7V2N - chains A and Q of the 22 polymer chains in the assembly; structure by electron microscopy, 3.60 A resolution.

== Chain A ==
Molecule: 16s ribosomal RNA
From: Thermus thermophilus HB8
Sequence (1522 nucleotides; row label = number of the first residue in the row):
     1 UUUGUUGGAGAGUUUGAUCCUGGCUCAGGGUGAACGCUGGCGGCGUGCCU
    51 AAGACAUGCAAGUCGUGCGGGCCGCGGGGUUUUACUCCGUGGUCAGCGGC
   101 GGACGGGUGAGUAACGCGUGGGUGACCUACCCGGAAGAGGGGGACAACCC
   151 GGGGAAACUCGGGCUAAUCCCCCAUGUGGACCCGCCCCUUGGGGUGUGUC
   201 CAAAGGGCUUUGCCCGCUUCCGGAUGGGCCCGCGUCCCAUCAGCUAGUUG
   251 GUGGGGUAAUGGCCCACCAAGGCGACGACGGGUAGCCGGUCUGAGAGGAU
   301 GGCCGGCCACAGGGGCACUGAGACACGGGCCCCACUCCUACGGGAGGCAG
   351 CAGUUAGGAAUCUUCCGCAAUGGGCGCAAGCCUGACGGAGCGACGCCGCU
   401 UGGAGGAAGAAGCCCUUCGGGGUGUAAACUCCUGAACCCGGGACGAAACC
   451 CCCGACGAGGGGACUGACGGUACCGGGGUAAUAGCGCCGGCCAACUCCGU
   501 GCCAGCAGCCGCGGUAAUACGGAGGGCGCGAGCGUUACCCGGAUUCACUG
   551 GGCGUAAAGGGCGUGUAGGCGGCCUGGGGCGUCCCAUGUGAAAGACCACG
   601 GCUCAACCGUGGGGGAGCGUGGGAUACGCUCAGGCUAGACGGUGGGAGAG
   651 GGUGGUGGAAUUCCCGGAGUAGCGGUGAAAUGCGCAGAUACCGGGAGGAA
   701 CGCCGAUGGCGAAGGCAGCCACCUGGUCCACCCGUGACGCUGAGGCGCGA
   751 AAGCGUGGGGAGCAAACCGGAUUAGAUACCCGGGUAGUCCACGCCCUAAA
   801 CGAUGCGCGCUAGGUCUCUGGGUCUCCUGGGGGCCGAAGCUAACGCGUUA
   851 AGCGCGCCGCCUGGGGAGUACGGCCGCAAGGCUGAAACUCAAAGGAAUUG
   901 ACGGGGGCCCGCACAAGCGGUGGAGCAUGUGGUUUAAUUCGAAGCAACGC
   951 GAAGAACCUUACCAGGCCUUGACAUGCUAGGGAACCCGGGUGAAAGCCUG
  1001 GGGUGCCCCGCGAGGGGAGCCCUAGCACAGGUGCUGCAUGGCCGUCGUCA
  1051 GCUCGUGCCGUGAGGUGUUGGGUUAAGUCCCGCAACGAGCGCAACCCCCG
  1101 CCGUUAGUUGCCAGCGGUUCGGCCGGGCACUCUAACGGGACUGCCCGCGA
  1151 AAGCGGGAGGAAGGAGGGGACGACGUCUGGUCAGCAUGGCCCUUACGGCC
  1201 UGGGCGACACACGUGCUACAAUGCCCACUACAAAGCGAUGCCACCCGGCA
  1251 ACGGGGAGCUAAUCGCAAAAAGGUGGGCCCAGUUCGGAUUGGGGUCUGCA
  1301 ACCCGACCCCAUGAAGCCGGAAUCGCUAGUAAUCGCGGAUCAGCCAUGCC
  1351 GCGGUGAAUACGUUCCCGGGCCUUGUACACACCGCCCGUCACGCCAUGGG
  1401 AGCGGGCUCUACCCGAAGUCGCCGGGAGCCUACGGGCAGGCGCCGAGGGU
  1451 AGGGCCCGUGACUGGGGCGAAGUCGUAACAAGGUAGCUGUACCGGAAGGU
  1501 GCGGCUGGAUCACCUCCUUUCU
Not modelled in the structure: 1-5, 773-778, 1380-1484, 1511-1522
Reported in the primary citation:
  - mutagenesis - A901G: decreased catalytic activity

== Chain Q ==
Protein: 30S ribosomal protein S17
From: Thermus thermophilus HB8
Reference sequence: P0DOY7 (RS17_THET8); numbering as in UniProt (aligned over 1-105)
Amino-acid sequence (105 residues; numbered 1 to 105; the number before each row is that of its first residue):
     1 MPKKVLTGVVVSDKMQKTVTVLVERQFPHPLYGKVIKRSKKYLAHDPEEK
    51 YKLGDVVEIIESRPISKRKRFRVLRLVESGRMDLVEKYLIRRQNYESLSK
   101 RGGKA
Not modelled in the structure: 1, 102-105

== How chain A and chain Q interact ==
Pairs across the interface (87):
  G121(A) with Pro2(Q), hydrogen bond to the sugar; Glu61(Q), hydrogen bond to the base
  G122(A) with Pro2(Q), phosphate contact; Lys3(Q), phosphate contact; Glu61(Q), sugar contact
  U123(A) with Lys3(Q), phosphate contact
  A125(A) with Arg63(Q), salt bridge to the phosphate; Pro64(Q), base contact
  U190(A) with Lys3(Q), hydrogen bond to the base; Ser62(Q), hydrogen bond to the base; Arg63(Q), hydrogen bond to the base; Arg72(Q), base contact
  C230(A) with Pro64(Q), sugar contact; Arg70(Q), hydrogen bond to the phosphate
  C231(A) with Arg70(Q), salt bridge to the phosphate; Phe71(Q), sugar contact
  G232(A) with Lys4(Q), sugar contact; Lys40(Q), salt bridge to the phosphate; Tyr42(Q), hydrogen bond to the phosphate
  C233(A) with Arg25(Q), phosphate contact; Lys40(Q), salt bridge to the phosphate
  G234(A) with Arg25(Q), salt bridge to the phosphate
  U240(A) with Lys100(Q), salt bridge to the phosphate
  A242(A) with Ser99(Q), sugar contact; Arg101(Q), salt bridge to the phosphate
  G243(A) with Ser99(Q), hydrogen bond to the phosphate; Lys100(Q), hydrogen bond to the phosphate; Arg101(Q), hydrogen bond to the phosphate
  U249(A) with Lys67(Q), salt bridge to the phosphate
  G250(A) with Met15(Q), sugar contact; Gln16(Q), hydrogen bond to the sugar; Thr18(Q), hydrogen bond to the phosphate; Ser66(Q), hydrogen bond to the phosphate; Lys67(Q), hydrogen bond to the phosphate; Arg68(Q), hydrogen bond to the phosphate; Lys69(Q), phosphate contact
  G251(A) with Gln16(Q), sugar contact; Lys17(Q), hydrogen bond to the phosphate; Ile65(Q), phosphate contact; Ser66(Q), phosphate contact; Lys69(Q), salt bridge to the phosphate
  U252(A) with Lys17(Q), salt bridge to the phosphate
  U260(A) with Arg63(Q), hydrogen bond to the phosphate; Pro64(Q), hydrogen bond to the sugar
  G261(A) with Arg63(Q), salt bridge to the phosphate; Pro64(Q), phosphate contact; Ile65(Q), phosphate contact; Ser66(Q), hydrogen bond to the sugar; Lys67(Q), sugar contact; Arg70(Q), sugar contact
  G262(A) with Ile65(Q), phosphate contact; Lys67(Q), sugar contact
  C263(A) with Lys67(Q), salt bridge to the phosphate
  G271(A) with Lys14(Q), phosphate contact; Met15(Q), sugar contact
  G272(A) with Ser12(Q), hydrogen bond to the phosphate; Met15(Q), phosphate contact; Arg68(Q), phosphate contact
  C273(A) with Lys41(Q), salt bridge to the phosphate; Arg68(Q), salt bridge to the phosphate
  G274(A) with Lys41(Q), salt bridge to the phosphate; Arg92(Q), salt bridge to the phosphate; Tyr95(Q), base contact
  A275(A) with Tyr95(Q), hydrogen bond to the phosphate; Leu98(Q), base contact
  C276(A) with Arg38(Q), base contact; Ser39(Q), hydrogen bond to the base; Arg91(Q), base contact
  C548(A) with Leu31(Q), base contact; Tyr32(Q), sugar contact
  U566(A) with Ile90(Q), sugar contact; Asn94(Q), hydrogen bond to the sugar
  A567(A) with Ile90(Q), sugar contact; Arg91(Q), sugar contact; Asn94(Q), hydrogen bond to the sugar
  G568(A) with Lys87(Q), salt bridge to the phosphate
  G569(A) with Lys34(Q), hydrogen bond to the phosphate
  C570(A) with Lys34(Q), salt bridge to the phosphate
  G619(A) with Pro2(Q), sugar contact
  U620(A) with Pro2(Q), sugar contact
  C631(A) with Arg81(Q), salt bridge to the phosphate
  G744(A) with Asn94(Q), base contact; Ser97(Q), base contact; Leu98(Q), sugar contact
  G873(A) with Arg101(Q), sugar contact
  C874(A) with Lys100(Q), phosphate contact; Arg101(Q), salt bridge to the phosphate
Also at the interface, not in a pair above, chain A (46 interface residues in all): G191, A269, G297, G581, U582, A743, G745
Also at the interface, not in a pair above, chain Q (48 interface residues in all): Thr20, Pro28, Val35, Lys37, Leu43, His45

== In short ==
The interface between chain A and chain Q involves 46 residues on one side and 48 on the other, with 25
hydrogen bonds and 20 salt bridges. Among the polar pairs are G121(A)-Glu61(Q), U190(A)-Lys3(Q) and
U190(A)-Ser62(Q). The paper reports that A901G of chain A reduces catalytic activity.
Chain A is 16s ribosomal RNA and chain Q is 30S ribosomal protein S17, both from Thermus thermophilus HB8; the
structure, T.thermophilus 30S ribosome with KsgA, class K2, was determined by electron microscopy (same
publication as 7V2L, 7V2M, 7V2O, 7V2P and 7V2Q).
